6O85 - chains C and G of the 13 polymer chains in the assembly; structure by electron microscopy, 3.03 A resolution.

== Chain C ==
Protein: Translation initiation factor eIF-2B subunit beta
Organism: Homo sapiens
Reference sequence: P49770 (EI2BB_HUMAN); residues 2-351 here = UniProt positions 2-351
Chain sequence (368 residues; each row starts with the number of its first residue; numbers below 1 keep their minus sign (Met-16 is residue -16)):
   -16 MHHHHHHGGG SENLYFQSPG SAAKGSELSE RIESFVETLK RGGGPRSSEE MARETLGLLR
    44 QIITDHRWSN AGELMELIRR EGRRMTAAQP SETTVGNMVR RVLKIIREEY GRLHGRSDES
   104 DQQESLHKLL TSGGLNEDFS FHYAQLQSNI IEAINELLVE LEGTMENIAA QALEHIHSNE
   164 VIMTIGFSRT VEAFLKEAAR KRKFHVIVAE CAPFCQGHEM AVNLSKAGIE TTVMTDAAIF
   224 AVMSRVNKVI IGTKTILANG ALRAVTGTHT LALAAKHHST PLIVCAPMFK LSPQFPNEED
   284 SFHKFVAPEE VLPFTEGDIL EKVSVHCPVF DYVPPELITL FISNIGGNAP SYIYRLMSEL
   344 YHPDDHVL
Unresolved in the structure: -16 to 7, 99-125
Sequence notes: initiating methionine (-16); expression tag (-15 to 1)
Residues lining bound ligands: C7B (2-(4-chloranylphenoxy)-N-[4-[2-(4-chloranylphenoxy)ethanoylamino]cyclohexyl]ethanamide): Asn162, Val164, His188, Ile190, Thr215, Val225, Arg228
Reported in the primary citation:
  - mutagenesis - N132D: increased catalytic activity with Eukaryotic translation initiation factor 2 subunit 1

== Chain G ==
Protein: Translation initiation factor eIF-2B subunit alpha
Organism: Homo sapiens
Reference sequence: Q14232 (EI2BA_HUMAN); residues 1-305 here = UniProt positions 1-305
Chain sequence (305 residues; row label = number of the first residue in the row):
     1 MDDKELIEYF KSQMKEDPDM ASAVAAIRTL LEFLKRDKGE TIQGLRANLT SAIETLCGVD
    61 SSVAVSSGGE LFLRFISLAS LEYSDYSKCK KIMIERGELF LRRISLSRNK IADLCHTFIK
   121 DGATILTHAY SRVVLRVLEA AVAAKKRFSV YVTESQPDLS GKKMAKALCH LNVPVTVVLD
   181 AAVGYIMEKA DLVIVGAEGV VENGGIINKI GTNQMAVCAK AQNKPFYVVA ESFKFVRLFP
   241 LNQQDVPDKF KYKADTLKVA QTGQDLKEEH PWVDYTAPSL ITLLFTDLGV LTPSAVSDEL
   301 IKLYL
Unresolved in the structure: 1-3, 253-269

== How chain C and chain G interact ==
Pairs across the interface (13):
  Asn242(C) - Leu283(G)
  Asn242(C) - Thr292(G)
  Phe278(C) - Phe118(G)  hydrophobic
  Phe278(C) - Val290(G)  hydrophobic
  Asn280(C) - Thr117(G)
  Asn280(C) - Phe118(G)
  Asn280(C) - Lys120(G)
  Asp283(C) - Lys120(G)
  Ser334(C) - Ser294(G)  hydrogen bond (backbone-side chain)
  Tyr337(C) - Ser294(G)
  Tyr337(C) - Ala295(G)  hydrophobic
  Tyr337(C) - Asp298(G)
  Arg338(C) - Asp298(G)
Also at the interface, not in a pair above, chain C (10 interface residues in all): Glu281, Glu282, Pro333

== Overview ==
10 residues of chain C face 9 of chain G across their interface, with 1 hydrogen bond. Its one hydrogen-bonded
contact is Ser334(C)-Ser294(G). Ligands of chain C: compound C7B. From the paper: N132D of chain C increases
catalytic activity with Eukaryotic translation initiation factor 2 subunit 1.
Here chain C is Translation initiation factor eIF-2B subunit beta and chain G is Translation initiation factor
eIF-2B subunit alpha, both from Homo sapiens. Entry 6O85 (Electron cryo-microscopy of the eukaryotic
translation initiation factor 2B bound to eukaryotic translation initiation factor 2 ...) was determined by
electron microscopy (same publication as 6O81 and 6O9Z).
